Entry 6XQ4 (X-ray diffraction, 3.35 A resolution); this record covers chains A and C of the 3 polymer chains in the assembly.

== Chain A ==
Protein: Hemagglutinin
Organism: Influenza A virus (A/Beijing/262/1995(H1N1))
Notes: fragment: head domain
UniProt: B4UPF7 (B4UPF7_9INFA); residues 52-267 here correspond to UniProt positions 65-280 (UniProt number = residue number + 13)
Amino-acid sequence (223 residues; numbered 52 to 274; the number before each row is that of its first residue):
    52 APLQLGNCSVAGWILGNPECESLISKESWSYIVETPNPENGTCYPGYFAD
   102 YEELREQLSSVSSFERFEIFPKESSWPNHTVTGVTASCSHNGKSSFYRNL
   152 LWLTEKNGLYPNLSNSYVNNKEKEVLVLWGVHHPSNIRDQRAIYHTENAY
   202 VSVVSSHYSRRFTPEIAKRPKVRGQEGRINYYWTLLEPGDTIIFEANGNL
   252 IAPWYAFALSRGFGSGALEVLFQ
Not modelled in the structure: 88-90, 264-274
Disulfides: Cys-59/Cys-71, Cys-94/Cys-139
Covalent attachments: N-acetylglucosamine (NAG) linked to Asn-129
Differences from the reference sequence: expression tag (268-274)

== Chain C ==
Protein: antibody S8V2-47 heavy chain
Organism: Homo sapiens
Notes: antibody fragment or engineered binder
Amino-acid sequence (233 residues; each row starts with the number of its first residue; a row labelled like 82A-82C holds insertion residues (82A, then the next letters in order)):
     1 EVQLVESGGGLVQPGGSLRLSCAASGFTVSRNYMSWVRQAPGKGLEWVSI
    51 IYSGDDTYYADSVKGRFTISRDNSKNTLYLEM
82A-82C NSL
    83 RAEDTAVYYCARGEMGDGYYWAPFDYWGQGTLVTVSGASTKGPSVFPLAP
   133 SSKSTSGGTAALGCLVKDYFPEPVTVSWNSGALTSGVHTFPAVLQSSGLY
   183 SLSSVVTVPSSSLGTQTYICNVNHKPSNTKVDKRVEPKSCDKHHHHHH
Not modelled in the structure: 221-230
Disulfides: Cys-22/Cys-92, Cys-146/Cys-202

== How chain A and chain C interact ==
Residue-residue contacts (19):
  Asn-91(A) with Tyr-101(C)
  Pro-96(A) with Tyr-101(C), hydrophobic
  Tyr-98(A) with Tyr-102(C)
  Lys-219(A) with Tyr-58(C); Trp-103(C), hydrogen bond (backbone-side chain)
  Arg-220(A) with Tyr-58(C), hydrogen bond (backbone-side chain); Trp-103(C)
  Pro-221(A) with Tyr-33(C); Tyr-52(C), hydrophobic; Gly-100(C); Tyr-101(C); Trp-103(C)
  Lys-222(A) with Tyr-52(C), hydrogen bond (backbone-side chain); Asp-56(C); Tyr-58(C)
  Val-223(A) with Gly-100(C); Tyr-101(C)
  Glu-227(A) with Tyr-58(C)
  Arg-229(A) with Tyr-101(C), hydrogen bond (side chain-backbone)
Interface residues without a listed pair, chain A (12 interface residues in all): Thr-93, Gly-97
Interface features reported in the paper:
  - epitope / paratope residues, chain A: Pro-221(A)

== Overview ==
12 residues of chain A face 8 of chain C across their interface, with 4 hydrogen bonds. Polar contacts include
Lys-219(A)/Trp-103(C), Arg-220(A)/Tyr-58(C) and Lys-222(A)/Tyr-52(C). N-acetylglucosamine is covalently linked
to Asn-129(A). From the paper: the epitope/paratope residue Pro-221(A).
Chain A is Hemagglutinin (Influenza A virus (A/Beijing/262/1995(H1N1))) and chain C is antibody S8V2-47 heavy
chain (Homo sapiens); the structure, Human antibody S8V2-47 in complex with the influenza hemagglutinin head
domain of A/Beijing/262/1995(H1N1), was determined by X-ray diffraction, deposited together with 6XPQ, 6XPX,
6XPY, 6XPZ and 6XQ2.
